6RQC - chains B and Y of the 14 polymer chains in the assembly; structure by electron microscopy, 4.40 A resolution (low resolution: residue-level contacts below are approximate; hydrogen-bond / salt-bridge calls are withheld).

== Chain B ==
Name: Origin recognition complex subunit 2
Source organism: Saccharomyces cerevisiae S288c
UniProtKB: P32833 (ORC2_YEAST); residue numbers follow UniProt; this construct covers 1-620
Chain sequence (620 residues; numbered 1 to 620; the number before each row is that of its first residue):
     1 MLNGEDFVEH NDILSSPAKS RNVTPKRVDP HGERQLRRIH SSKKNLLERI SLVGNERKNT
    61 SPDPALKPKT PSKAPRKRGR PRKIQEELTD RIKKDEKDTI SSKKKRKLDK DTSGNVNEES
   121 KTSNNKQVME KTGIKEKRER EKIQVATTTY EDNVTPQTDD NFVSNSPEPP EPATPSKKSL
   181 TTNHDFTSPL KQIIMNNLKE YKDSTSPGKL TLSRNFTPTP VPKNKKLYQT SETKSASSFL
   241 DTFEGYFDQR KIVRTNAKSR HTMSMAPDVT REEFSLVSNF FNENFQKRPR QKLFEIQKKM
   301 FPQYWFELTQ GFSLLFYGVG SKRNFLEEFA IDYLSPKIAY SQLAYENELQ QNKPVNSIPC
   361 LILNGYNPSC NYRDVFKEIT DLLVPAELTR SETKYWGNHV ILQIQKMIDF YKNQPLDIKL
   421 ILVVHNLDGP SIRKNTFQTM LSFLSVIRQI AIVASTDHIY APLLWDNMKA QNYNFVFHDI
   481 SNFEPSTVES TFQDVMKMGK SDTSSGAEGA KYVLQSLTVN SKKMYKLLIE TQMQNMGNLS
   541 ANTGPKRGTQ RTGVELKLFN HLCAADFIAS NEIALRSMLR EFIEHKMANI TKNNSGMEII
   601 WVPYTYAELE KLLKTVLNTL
Unresolved in the structure: 1-235, 344-354, 494-620

== Chain Y ==
Molecule: 88-nt DNA strand
Sequence (88 nucleotides; numbered 1 to 88; the number before each row is that of its first residue):
     1 TATATACAGT CAGTCAGTCA GTCAGTCAGT CAGTCAGTCA GTCAGTCAAG GGAAAATAAA
    61 CAATACATAA CAAAACATAT AAAAACCA

== Chain B / chain Y interface ==
Residue-residue contacts - 10 pairs, chain B then chain Y:
  Ile-252(B) with DA55(Y)
  Arg-373(B) with DA75(Y); DC76(Y)
  Arg-390(B) with DT78(Y)
  Thr-393(B) with DA77(Y)
  Trp-396(B) with DC76(Y); DA77(Y)
  Asn-398(B) with DC76(Y)
  His-399(B) with DC76(Y); DA77(Y)
Also at the interface, not in a pair above, chain B (8 interface residues in all): Arg-254
Also at the interface, not in a pair above, chain Y (6 interface residues in all): DA54

== Summary ==
Chain B and chain Y form an interface of 8 and 6 residues respectively.
Chain B is Origin recognition complex subunit 2 (Saccharomyces cerevisiae S288c) and chain Y is an 88-nt DNA
strand; the structure, Cryo-EM structure of an MCM loading intermediate, was determined by electron
microscopy.
